Entry 5XMF (X-ray diffraction, 2.10 A resolution); this record covers chains A and C of the 3 polymer chains in the assembly.

== Chain A ==
Name: MHC class I antigen alpha chain
Source organism: Felis catus
UniProtKB: C6ZK72 (C6ZK72_FELCA); residues 2-276 here correspond to UniProt positions 25-299 (UniProt number = residue number + 23)
Chain sequence (275 residues; each row starts with the number of its first residue):
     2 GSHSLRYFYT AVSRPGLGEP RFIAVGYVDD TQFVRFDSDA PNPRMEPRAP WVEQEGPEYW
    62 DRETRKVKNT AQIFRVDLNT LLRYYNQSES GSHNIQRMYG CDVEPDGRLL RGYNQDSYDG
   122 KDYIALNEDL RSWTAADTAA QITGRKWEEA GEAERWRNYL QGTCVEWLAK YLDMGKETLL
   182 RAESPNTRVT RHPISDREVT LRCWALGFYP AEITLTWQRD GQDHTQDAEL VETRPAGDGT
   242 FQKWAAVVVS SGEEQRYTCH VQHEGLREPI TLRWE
Disulfides: C102-C165, C204-C260
What the authors report for this chain:
  - binding site for Gag polyprotein (chain C): L6, Y8, Y60, R63, T164, Y172
  - specificity-determining residues: E64, S118, W168
  - mutagenesis - E64N: abolished binding to RMA9

== Chain C ==
Name: Gag polyprotein
Source organism: Feline immunodeficiency virus
UniProtKB: P16087 (GAG_FIVPE); residues 1-9 here correspond to UniProt positions 40-48 (UniProt number = residue number + 39)
Chain sequence (9 residues; numbered 1 to 9; the number before each row is that of its first residue):
     1 RMANVSTGR

== Interface between chain A and chain C ==
Residue-residue contacts (46; chain A residue first):
  Y8(A) with R1(C), hydrogen bond (side chain-backbone); M2(C), hydrophobic
  Y10(A) with M2(C)
  M46(A) with M2(C), hydrophobic
  Y60(A) with R1(C)
  R63(A) with R1(C)
  E64(A) with R1(C), salt bridge; M2(C), hydrogen bond (side chain-backbone)
  K67(A) with R1(C); M2(C), hydrogen bond (side chain-backbone); N4(C)
  V68(A) with M2(C)
  N70(A) with V5(C)
  T71(A) with V5(C)
  I74(A) with V5(C), hydrophobic; S6(C); G8(C)
  D78(A) with G8(C); R9(C), hydrogen bond (side chain-backbone)
  T81(A) with R9(C)
  L82(A) with R9(C)
  Y85(A) with R9(C), hydrogen bond (side chain-backbone)
  I96(A) with R9(C)
  Q97(A) with R9(C)
  R98(A) with S6(C), hydrogen bond
  Y100(A) with M2(C); A3(C), hydrogen bond (side chain-backbone)
  D117(A) with R9(C), salt bridge
  S118(A) with R9(C), hydrogen bond (backbone-side chain)
  Y124(A) with R9(C)
  T144(A) with R9(C)
  K147(A) with G8(C), hydrogen bond (side chain-backbone); R9(C)
  W148(A) with T7(C), hydrogen bond (side chain-backbone); G8(C), hydrogen bond (side chain-backbone); R9(C)
  E153(A) with S6(C); T7(C), hydrogen bond
  R156(A) with T7(C)
  W157(A) with A3(C), hydrophobic
  Y160(A) with R1(C), hydrogen bond (side chain-backbone); M2(C); A3(C)
  T164(A) with R1(C)
  W168(A) with R1(C)
  Y172(A) with R1(C), hydrogen bond (side chain-backbone)
Also at the interface, not in a pair above, chain A (35 interface residues in all): L6, Y119, A151
Interface features reported in the paper:
  - pairs named by the authors: L6(A)-R1(C), Y8(A)-R1(C), Y10(A)-M2(C), M46(A)-M2(C), Y60(A)-R1(C), R63(A)-R1(C), E64(A)-R1(C) (salt bridge), E64(A)-M2(C), K67(A)-M2(C), V68(A)-M2(C), N70(A)-V5(C), T71(A)-V5(C), I74(A)-V5(C), D78(A)-R9(C), T81(A)-R9(C), L82(A)-R9(C), Y85(A)-R9(C), I96(A)-R9(C), Q97(A)-R9(C), R98(A)-S6(C), Y100(A)-A3(C), Y100(A)-M2(C), D117(A)-R9(C), S118(A)-R9(C), Y119(A)-R9(C), Y124(A)-R9(C), T144(A)-R9(C), K147(A)-G8(C), K147(A)-T7(C), W148(A)-T7(C), W148(A)-G8(C), A151(A)-T7(C), E153(A)-T7(C), R156(A)-T7(C), Y160(A)-R1(C), T164(A)-R1(C), W168(A)-R1(C), Y172(A)-R1(C)

== In short ==
The interface between chain A and chain C involves 35 residues on one side and 9 on the other, with 14
hydrogen bonds and 2 salt bridges. Polar pairs include E64(A)-R1(C), D117(A)-R9(C) and Y8(A)-R1(C). The
authors report contacts between L6(A) and R1(C), Y8(A) and R1(C) and Y10(A) and M2(C) among others; a salt
bridge between E64(A) and R1(C). The paper reports a binding site for Gag polyprotein (chain C) at L6(A),
Y8(A) and Y60(A) among others; E64N of chain A abolishes binding to RMA9.
Here chain A is MHC class I antigen alpha chain (Felis catus) and chain C is Gag polyprotein (Feline
immunodeficiency virus). Entry 5XMF (Crystal structure of feline MHC class I for 2,1 angstrom) was determined
by X-ray diffraction, deposited together with 5XMM.
